PDB entry 3S66 | X-ray diffraction, 1.40 A resolution | chains A and B

== Chain A ==
Protein: Hemoglobin subunit alpha
Organism: Homo sapiens
UniProt: P69905 (HBA_HUMAN); residues 1-141 here correspond to UniProt positions 2-142 (UniProt number = residue number + 1)
Chain sequence (141 residues; each row starts with the number of its first residue):
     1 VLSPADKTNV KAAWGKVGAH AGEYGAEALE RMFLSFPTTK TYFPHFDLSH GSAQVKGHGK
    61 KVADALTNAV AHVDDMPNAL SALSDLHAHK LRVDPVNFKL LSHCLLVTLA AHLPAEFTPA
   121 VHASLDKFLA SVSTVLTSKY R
Not modelled in the structure: 140-141
Metal / ion sites: heme Fe: His-87 (together with carbon monoxide)
Residues lining bound ligands:
  - carbon monoxide (CMO): Leu-29, Phe-43, His-58, Val-62, His-87
  - carbon monoxide / heme: Leu-29, Met-32, Thr-39, Tyr-42, Phe-43, His-45, Phe-46, His-58, Lys-61, Val-62, Ala-65, Leu-66, Leu-83, Leu-86, His-87, Leu-91, Val-93, Asn-97, Phe-98, Leu-101, Leu-105, Val-132, Leu-136
  - heme (HEM): Met-32, Thr-39, Tyr-42, Phe-43, His-45, Phe-46, His-58, Lys-61, Val-62, Ala-65, Leu-66, Leu-83, Leu-86, His-87, Leu-91, Val-93, Asn-97, Phe-98, Leu-101, Leu-105, Val-132, Leu-136
Swiss-Prot annotation at these positions:
  - binding site (O2): His-58
  - binding site (heme b): His-87
  - site: Thr-8, Asn-9 (Microbial infection: Cleavage), Lys-11 (Not glycated), Ala-13, Trp-14 (Microbial infection: Cleavage), Tyr-24, Gly-25 (Microbial infection: Cleavage), Leu-29, Glu-30 (Microbial infection: Cleavage), His-45, Phe-46 (Microbial infection: Cleavage), Asp-47, Leu-48 (Microbial infection: Cleavage), Ser-52, Ala-53 (Microbial infection: Cleavage), Val-55, Lys-56 (Microbial infection: Cleavage), Lys-56 (Not glycated), Gly-59, Lys-60 (Microbial infection: Cleavage), Lys-60 (Not glycated), Lys-90 (Not glycated), Leu-91, Arg-92 (Microbial infection: Cleavage), Lys-99 (Not glycated), Leu-106, Val-107 (Microbial infection: Cleavage), Thr-108, Leu-109 (Microbial infection: Cleavage), Val-121, His-122 (Microbial infection: Cleavage), Ser-133, Thr-134 (Microbial infection: Cleavage)
  - modified residue: Ser-3 (Phosphoserine), Lys-7 (N6-succinyllysine), Thr-8 (Phosphothreonine), Lys-11 (N6-succinyllysine), Lys-16 (N6-acetyllysine), Tyr-24 (Phosphotyrosine), Ser-35 (Phosphoserine), Lys-40 (N6-succinyllysine), Ser-49 (Phosphoserine), Ser-102 (Phosphoserine), Thr-108 (Phosphothreonine), Ser-124 (Phosphoserine), Ser-131 (Phosphoserine), Thr-134 (Phosphothreonine), Thr-137 (Phosphothreonine), Ser-138 (Phosphoserine)
  - glycosylation (N-linked (Glc) (glycation) lysine): Lys-7, Lys-16, Lys-40, Lys-61

== Chain B ==
Protein: Hemoglobin subunit beta
Organism: Homo sapiens
UniProt: P68871 (HBB_HUMAN); residues 1-146 here correspond to UniProt positions 2-147 (UniProt number = residue number + 1)
Chain sequence (146 residues; each row starts with the number of its first residue):
     1 VHLTPKEKSA VTALWGKVNV DEVGGEALGR LLVVYPWTQR FFESFGDLST PDAVMGNPKV
    61 KAHGKKVLGA FSDGLAHLDN LKGTFATLSE LHCDKLHVDP ENFRLLGNVL VCVLAHHFGK
   121 EFTPPVQAAY QKVVAGVANA LAHKYH
Differences from the reference sequence: engineered mutation Lys-6 (Glu7 in P68871)
Metal / ion sites: heme Fe: His-92 (together with carbon monoxide)
Residues lining bound ligands:
  - carbon monoxide (CMO): Leu-28, Phe-42, His-63, Val-67, His-92
  - carbon monoxide / heme: Leu-28, Leu-31, Thr-38, Phe-41, Phe-42, His-63, Lys-66, Val-67, Ala-70, Phe-71, Phe-85, Leu-88, Leu-91, His-92, Leu-96, Val-98, Asn-102, Phe-103, Leu-106, Val-137, Leu-141
  - heme (HEM): Leu-31, Thr-38, Phe-41, Phe-42, His-63, Lys-66, Val-67, Ala-70, Phe-71, Phe-85, Leu-88, Leu-91, His-92, Leu-96, Val-98, Asn-102, Phe-103, Leu-106, Val-137, Leu-141
Swiss-Prot annotation at these positions:
  - binding site ((2R)-2,3-bisphosphoglycerate): Val-1, His-2, Lys-82, His-143
  - binding site (heme b): His-63, His-92
  - site: Glu-7, Lys-8 (Microbial infection: Cleavage), Gly-25, Glu-26 (Microbial infection: Cleavage), Gly-29, Arg-30 (Microbial infection: Cleavage), Tyr-35, Pro-36 (Microbial infection: Cleavage), Trp-37, Thr-38 (Microbial infection: Cleavage), Phe-45, Gly-46 (Microbial infection: Cleavage), Asp-52, Ala-53 (Microbial infection: Cleavage), Gly-56, Asn-57 (Microbial infection: Cleavage), Lys-59 (Not glycated), Phe-71, Ser-72 (Microbial infection: Cleavage), Gly-74, Leu-75 (Microbial infection: Cleavage), Lys-82 (Not glycated), Thr-84, Phe-85 (Microbial infection: Cleavage), His-92, Cys-93 (Microbial infection: Cleavage), Lys-95 (Not glycated), Arg-104, Leu-105 (Microbial infection: Cleavage), Leu-110, Val-111 (Microbial infection: Cleavage), Gly-119, Lys-120 (Microbial infection: Cleavage), Phe-122, Thr-123 (Microbial infection: Cleavage), Ala-128, Ala-129 (Microbial infection: Cleavage) and 2 more in UniProt
  - modified residue: Val-1 (N-acetylvaline), Ser-9 (Phosphoserine), Thr-12 (Phosphothreonine), Ser-44 (Phosphoserine), Thr-50 (Phosphothreonine), Lys-59 (N6-acetyllysine), Lys-82 (N6-acetyllysine), Thr-87 (Phosphothreonine), Cys-93 (S-nitrosocysteine), Lys-144 (N6-acetyllysine)
  - glycosylation: Val-1 (N-linked (Glc) (glycation) valine), Lys-8 (N-linked (Glc) (glycation) lysine), Lys-17 (N-linked (Glc) (glycation) lysine), Lys-66 (N-linked (Glc) (glycation) lysine), Lys-120 (N-linked (Glc) (glycation) lysine), Lys-144 (N-linked (Glc) (glycation) lysine)

== Interface between chain A and chain B ==
Contacting residue pairs (39; chain A residue first):
  Glu-30(A) / Pro-124(B)
  Arg-31(A) / Phe-122(B)  hydrogen bond (side chain-backbone)
  Arg-31(A) / Thr-123(B)
  Arg-31(A) / Pro-124(B)
  Arg-31(A) / Gln-127(B)  hydrogen bond
  Leu-34(A) / Pro-124(B)  hydrophobic
  Leu-34(A) / Pro-125(B)
  Leu-34(A) / Ala-128(B)
  Ser-35(A) / Gln-127(B)
  Ser-35(A) / Ala-128(B)
  Ser-35(A) / Gln-131(B)
  Phe-36(A) / Gln-131(B)
  Lys-99(A) / Arg-104(B)
  His-103(A) / Asn-108(B)
  His-103(A) / Val-111(B)
  His-103(A) / Gln-127(B)
  His-103(A) / Gln-131(B)  hydrogen bond
  Cys-104(A) / Gln-127(B)
  Val-107(A) / Val-111(B)  hydrophobic
  Val-107(A) / Ala-115(B)  hydrophobic
  Val-107(A) / Gln-127(B)
  Ala-110(A) / Cys-112(B)
  Ala-110(A) / Ala-115(B)
  Ala-110(A) / His-116(B)
  Ala-111(A) / Ala-115(B)
  Ala-111(A) / Gly-119(B)
  Ala-111(A) / Lys-120(B)
  Pro-114(A) / His-116(B)
  Phe-117(A) / Arg-30(B)  hydrogen bond (backbone-side chain)
  Phe-117(A) / His-116(B)
  Thr-118(A) / Arg-30(B)  hydrogen bond (backbone-side chain)
  Pro-119(A) / Arg-30(B)
  Pro-119(A) / Val-33(B)
  Pro-119(A) / Met-55(B)  hydrophobic
  His-122(A) / Arg-30(B)
  His-122(A) / Val-34(B)
  Ala-123(A) / Val-34(B)  hydrophobic
  Asp-126(A) / Val-34(B)
  Asp-126(A) / Tyr-35(B)
Other interface residues (no listed pair), chain A (21 interface residues in all): Leu-106, Ala-120, Lys-127
Other interface residues (no listed pair), chain B (21 interface residues in all): Pro-51

== Overview ==
The chain A/chain B interface involves 21 residues from each chain, with 5 hydrogen bonds. Polar contacts
include Arg-31(A)/Phe-122(B), Arg-31(A)/Gln-127(B) and His-103(A)/Gln-131(B). Bound to chain A: heme, carbon
monoxide and carbon monoxide / heme.
Chain A is Hemoglobin subunit alpha and chain B is Hemoglobin subunit beta, both from Homo sapiens; the
structure, Structures and oxygen affinities of crystalline human hemoglobin C (beta6 Lys) in the R quaternary
structures, was determined by X-ray diffraction.
